Entry 7NE0 (X-ray diffraction, 3.25 A resolution); this record covers chains C and D of the 4 polymer chains in the assembly.

# Chain C
Protein: Repulsive Guidance Molecule B
From: Homo sapiens
Reference sequence: Q6NW40 (RGMB_HUMAN); numbering as in UniProt (aligned over 135-168)
Sequence (35 residues; numbered 134 to 168; the number before each row is that of its first residue):
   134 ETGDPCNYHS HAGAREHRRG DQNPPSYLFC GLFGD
Disordered / not traced: 134-137, 143-158
Sequence notes: expression tag (134); conflict Gly136 (His in Q6NW40)
Curated features (UniProtKB/Swiss-Prot):
  - site: Asp168 (Cleavage)

# Chain D
Protein: Repulsive Guidance Molecule B C-terminal region (chain D)
From: Homo sapiens
Reference sequence: Q6NW40 (RGMB_HUMAN); residue numbers follow UniProt; this construct covers 169-323
Sequence (165 residues; each row starts with the number of its first residue; note: 1006 numbers in that range are skipped by the numbering (no residue carries them; nothing is unmodelled there); X marks 10 residues of unknown identity (built as UNK)):
   169 PHLRTFKDNF QTCKVEGAWP LIDNNYLSVQ VTNVPVVPGS SATATNKITI IFKAHHGCTD
   229 QKVYQAVTDD LPAAFVDGTT SGGDSDAKSL RIVERESGHY VEMHARYIGT TVFVRQVGRY
   289 LTLAIRMPED LAMSYEESQD LQLCVNGCPL SERID
  1330 XXXXXXXXXX
Disordered / not traced: 264-267
Disulfide bonds: Cys181-Cys316
Sequence notes: conflict Gly225 (Glu in Q6NW40)
What the authors report for this chain:
  - mutagenesis - A186R: decreased binding to Neogenin
  - post-translational modification sites: Tyr268 (citing earlier work)

# How chain C and chain D interact
Contacting residue pairs (41):
  Cys139(C) - Cys226(D)  disulfide
  Cys139(C) - Ser257(D)
  Cys139(C) - Arg274(D)
  Cys139(C) - Tyr275(D)
  Asn140(C) - Arg274(D)
  Tyr141(C) - Arg274(D)  hydrogen bond (backbone-backbone)
  Tyr141(C) - Pro296(D)
  Tyr141(C) - Leu299(D)  hydrophobic
  Ser159(C) - Pro296(D)
  Ser159(C) - Glu297(D)  hydrogen bond (backbone-backbone)
  Tyr160(C) - Gly277(D)
  Tyr160(C) - Arg294(D)
  Tyr160(C) - Met295(D)
  Leu161(C) - Phe174(D)
  Leu161(C) - Ile293(D)
  Leu161(C) - Arg294(D)
  Leu161(C) - Met295(D)  hydrogen bond (backbone-backbone)
  Leu161(C) - Glu297(D)
  Phe162(C) - Arg172(D)  hydrogen bond (backbone-side chain)
  Phe162(C) - Thr173(D)
  Phe162(C) - Phe174(D)
  Phe162(C) - Ile293(D)
  Phe162(C) - Arg294(D)
  Cys163(C) - Arg172(D)  hydrogen bond (side chain-backbone)
  Cys163(C) - Phe174(D)  hydrophobic
  Cys163(C) - Ala292(D)
  Cys163(C) - Ile293(D)  hydrogen bond (backbone-backbone)
  Cys163(C) - Cys312(D)  disulfide
  Gly164(C) - His170(D)
  Gly164(C) - Leu171(D)
  Gly164(C) - Arg172(D)  hydrogen bond (backbone-backbone)
  Gly164(C) - Leu291(D)
  Leu165(C) - Pro169(D)  hydrophobic
  Leu165(C) - His170(D)
  Leu165(C) - Leu189(D)  hydrophobic
  Leu165(C) - Thr213(D)
  Leu165(C) - Thr290(D)
  Leu165(C) - Leu291(D)  hydrogen bond (backbone-backbone)
  Phe166(C) - Pro169(D)
  Phe166(C) - His170(D)  hydrogen bond (backbone-backbone)
  Asp168(C) - His170(D)  salt bridge
Other interface residues (no listed pair), chain C (13 interface residues in all): Gly167
Other interface residues (no listed pair), chain D (26 interface residues in all): Val199, Gly225, Asp298
Disulfides between the chains: Cys139(C)-Cys226(D), Cys163(C)-Cys312(D)

# Overview
13 residues of chain C face 26 of chain D across their interface; the contacts include 2 disulfide bonds, 9
hydrogen bonds and 1 salt bridge. Polar contacts include Asp168(C)-His170(D), Phe162(C)-Arg172(D) and
Cys163(C)-Arg172(D). The paper reports that A186R of chain D reduces binding to Neogenin; a modification site
at Tyr268(D).
Chain C is Repulsive Guidance Molecule B and chain D is Repulsive Guidance Molecule B C-terminal region (chain
D), both from Homo sapiens; the structure, Structure of the ternary complex between Netrin-1,
Repulsive-Guidance Molecule-B (RGMB) and Neogenin, was determined by X-ray diffraction, deposited together
with 7NDG and 7NE1.
